Entry 2W6H (X-ray diffraction, 5.00 A resolution (low resolution: residue-level contacts below are approximate; hydrogen-bond / salt-bridge calls are withheld)); this record covers chains G and H of the 9 polymer chains in the assembly.

[Chain G]
Name: ATP synthase subunit gamma, mitochondrial
From: Bos taurus
Notes: EC 3.6.3.14
UniProt: P05631 (ATPG_BOVIN); residues -24 to 273 here correspond to UniProt positions 1-298 (UniProt number = residue number + 25)
Amino-acid sequence (298 residues; each row starts with the number of its first residue; numbers below 1 keep their minus sign (Met-24 is residue -24)):
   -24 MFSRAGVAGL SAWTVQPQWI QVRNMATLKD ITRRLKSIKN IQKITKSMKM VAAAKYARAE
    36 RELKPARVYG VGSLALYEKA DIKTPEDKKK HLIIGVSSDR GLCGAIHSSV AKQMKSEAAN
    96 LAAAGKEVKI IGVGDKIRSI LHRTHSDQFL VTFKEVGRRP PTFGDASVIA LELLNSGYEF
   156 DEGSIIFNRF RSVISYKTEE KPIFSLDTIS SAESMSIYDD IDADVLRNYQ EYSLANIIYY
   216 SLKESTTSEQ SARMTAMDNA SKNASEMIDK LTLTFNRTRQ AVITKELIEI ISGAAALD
Unresolved in the structure: -24 to 0, 62-66, 97-100, 273

[Chain H]
Name: ATP synthase subunit delta, mitochondrial
From: Bos taurus
Notes: EC 3.6.3.14
UniProt: P05630 (ATPD_BOVIN); residues -21 to 146 here correspond to UniProt positions 1-168 (UniProt number = residue number + 22)
Amino-acid sequence (168 residues; row label = number of the first residue in the row; numbers below 1 keep their minus sign (Met-21 is residue -21)):
   -21 MLPSALLRRP GLGRLVRQVR LYAEAAAAQA PAAGPGQMSF TFASPTQVFF NSANVRQVDV
    39 PTQTGAFGIL AAHVPTLQVL RPGLVVVHAE DGTTSKYFVS SGSVTVNADS SVQLLAEEAV
    99 TLDMLDLGAA KANLEKAQSE LLGAADEATR AEIQIRIEAN EALVKALE
Unresolved in the structure: -21 to 14, 146

[Interface between chain G and chain H]
Residue-residue contacts - 37 pairs, chain G then chain H:
  Pro40(G) - Thr24(H)
  Ala41(G) - Pro23(H)
  Val43(G) - Thr19(H)
  Val43(G) - Val26(H)
  Val43(G) - Asn29(H)
  Tyr44(G) - Ala21(H)
  Tyr44(G) - Ser22(H)
  Tyr44(G) - Pro23(H)
  Tyr44(G) - Leu93(H)
  Gly47(G) - Leu93(H)
  Ser48(G) - Leu93(H)
  Ala50(G) - Gln91(H)
  Leu51(G) - Leu55(H)
  Leu51(G) - Asn85(H)
  Lys54(G) - Asp87(H)
  Lys54(G) - Ser89(H)
  Phe138(G) - Pro23(H)
  Phe138(G) - Glu95(H)
  Ile192(G) - Pro53(H)
  Tyr193(G) - Pro53(H)
  Tyr193(G) - Thr54(H)
  Tyr193(G) - Leu55(H)
  Tyr193(G) - Val84(H)
  Tyr193(G) - Asn85(H)
  Asp194(G) - Pro53(H)
  Asp194(G) - Thr54(H)
  Leu201(G) - Leu55(H)
  Asn203(G) - Val57(H)
  Tyr204(G) - Val57(H)
  Tyr204(G) - Thr83(H)
  Tyr207(G) - Gly80(H)
  Tyr207(G) - Ser81(H)
  Tyr207(G) - Leu93(H)
  Tyr207(G) - Ala94(H)
  Tyr207(G) - Glu95(H)
  Asn211(G) - Leu93(H)
  Tyr214(G) - Pro23(H)
Also at the interface, not in a pair above, chain G (22 interface residues in all): Asp195, Ile196, Val200
Also at the interface, not in a pair above, chain H (27 interface residues in all): Gln25, Gln41, Gln56, Val82, Ala86

[Overview]
22 residues of chain G face 27 of chain H across their interface.
Here chain G is ATP synthase subunit gamma, mitochondrial and chain H is ATP synthase subunit delta,
mitochondrial, both from Bos taurus. Entry 2W6H (Low resolution structures of bovine mitochondrial F1-ATPase
during controlled dehydration: Hydration State 4A) was determined by X-ray diffraction together with 2W6E,
2W6F, 2W6G, 2W6I and 2W6J from the same study.
